PDB entry 2L6E | solution NMR | chains A and B

Chain A:
Protein: Capsid protein p24
Source organism: Human immunodeficiency virus 1
UniProtKB: P35963 (POL_HV1Y2); residues 148-231 here correspond to UniProt positions 280-363 (UniProt number = residue number + 132)
Sequence (105 residues; each row starts with the number of its first residue):
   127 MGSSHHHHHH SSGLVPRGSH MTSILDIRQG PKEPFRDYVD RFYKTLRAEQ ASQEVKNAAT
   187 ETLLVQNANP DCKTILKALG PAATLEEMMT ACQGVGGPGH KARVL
Unresolved in the structure: 127-137
Sequence notes: initiating methionine (127); expression tag (128-147); engineered mutation Ala-184 (Trp316 in P35963), Ala-185 (Met317 in P35963)
UniProt features mapped onto this chain:
  - site: Leu-231 (Cleavage)
From the paper describing this entry:
  - conformationally variable residues (helix shift, side-chain flip): Tyr-169, Lys-182

Chain B:
Protein: NYAD-13 stapled peptide inhibitor
Sequence (14 residues; row label = number of the first residue in the row):
     1 ITFLDLLLYY GKKK
Covalently attached groups: covalent link Leu-4/Leu-8
Modified positions: Leu-4 (2-methyl-l-norleucine; MK8); Leu-8 (2-methyl-l-norleucine; MK8)

Interface between chain A and chain B:
Contacting residue pairs - 25 pairs, chain A then chain B:
  Val-165(A) / Leu-6(B)
  Val-165(A) / Tyr-10(B)
  Asp-166(A) / Tyr-10(B)
  Tyr-169(A) / Phe-3(B)
  Tyr-169(A) / Leu-6(B)
  Tyr-169(A) / Leu-7(B)
  Tyr-169(A) / Tyr-10(B)
  Leu-172(A) / Phe-3(B)
  Arg-173(A) / Phe-3(B)
  Lys-182(A) / Phe-3(B)
  Asn-183(A) / Thr-2(B)
  Asn-183(A) / Phe-3(B)
  Thr-186(A) / Thr-2(B)
  Thr-186(A) / Phe-3(B)
  Glu-187(A) / Ile-1(B)
  Glu-187(A) / Thr-2(B)
  Leu-190(A) / Ile-1(B)
  Ala-209(A) / Ile-1(B)
  Thr-210(A) / Ile-1(B)
  Leu-211(A) / Leu-6(B)
  Leu-211(A) / Tyr-9(B)
  Glu-212(A) / Tyr-9(B)
  Glu-212(A) / Lys-13(B)
  Glu-212(A) / Lys-14(B)
  Met-215(A) / Tyr-9(B)
Interface residues without a listed pair, chain A (18 interface residues in all): Gln-179, Pro-207, Glu-213
Interface residues without a listed pair, chain B (11 interface residues in all): Leu-4, Asp-5
The authors on this interface:
  - residue pairs: Asn-183(A)/Thr-2(B), Asn-183(A)/Phe-3(B), Leu-211(A)/Leu-6(B), Phe-3(B)/Tyr-169(A), Phe-3(B)/Leu-172(A), Phe-3(B)/Arg-173(A), Phe-3(B)/Thr-186(A), Leu-6(B)/Val-165(A), Tyr-9(B)/Leu-211(A), Tyr-9(B)/Glu-212(A), Tyr-10(B)/Val-165(A), Tyr-10(B)/Tyr-169(A)
  - interface residues, chain A: Met-215(A)

In short:
The interface between chain A and chain B involves 18 residues on one side and 11 on the other. The paper
describes contacts between Asn-183(A) and Thr-2(B), Asn-183(A) and Phe-3(B) and Leu-211(A) and Leu-6(B) among
others. From the paper: the interface residue Met-215(A); conformational variability at Tyr-169(A) and
Lys-182(A).
Chain A is Capsid protein p24 (Human immunodeficiency virus 1) and chain B is NYAD-13 stapled peptide
inhibitor; the structure, NMR Structure of the monomeric mutant C-terminal domain of HIV-1 Capsid in complex
with stapled peptide ..., was determined by solution NMR.
